7VKN - chain A; structure by X-ray diffraction, 2.70 A resolution.

# Chain A
Protein: Tyrosine-protein kinase receptor
Source organism: Homo sapiens
Notes: EC 2.7.10.1
UniProt: J3KP20 (J3KP20_HUMAN); residues 502-796 here correspond to UniProt positions 499-793 (UniProt number = residue number - 3)
Amino-acid sequence (326 residues; each row starts with the number of its first residue):
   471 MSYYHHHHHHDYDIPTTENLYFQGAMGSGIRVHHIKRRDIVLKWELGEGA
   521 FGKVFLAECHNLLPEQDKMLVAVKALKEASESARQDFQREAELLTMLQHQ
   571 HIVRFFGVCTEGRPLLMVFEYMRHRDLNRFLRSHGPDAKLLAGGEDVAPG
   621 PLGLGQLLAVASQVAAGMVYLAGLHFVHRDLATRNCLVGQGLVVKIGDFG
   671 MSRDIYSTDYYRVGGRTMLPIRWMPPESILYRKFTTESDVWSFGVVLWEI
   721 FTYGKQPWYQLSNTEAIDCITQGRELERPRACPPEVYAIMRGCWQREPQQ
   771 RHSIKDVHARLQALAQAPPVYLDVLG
Disordered / not traced: 471-496, 672, 795-796
Construct notes: initiating methionine (471); expression tag (472-501); engineered mutation R595 (Gly592 in J3KP20)
Ligand contacts: Repotrectinib (7GI): L516, G517, E518, V524, A542, K544, V573, F589, E590, Y591, M592, R595, D596, R654, N655, C656, L657, G667, D668, R673
Reported in the primary citation:
  - contacts within the chain: L516-R595 (backbone contact)

# Overview
Chain A binds Repotrectinib. From the paper: contacts within the chain involving L516 and R595.
Chain A is Tyrosine-protein kinase receptor (Homo sapiens); the structure, Crystal structure of TrkA (G595R)
kinase with repotrectinib, was determined by X-ray diffraction, deposited together with 7VKM and 7VKO.
